9VF7 - chains A and B of the 4 polymer chains in the assembly; structure by X-ray diffraction, 2.40 A resolution.

Chain A (and B):
Molecule: histidine kinase
Organism: Meiothermus ruber DSM 1279
Notes: EC 2.7.13.3; chain B of this document is another copy of the same molecule, construct and numbering; everything in this record applies to it too
Reference sequence: D3PRD8 (D3PRD8_MEIRD); residues 1-142 here = UniProt positions 1-142
Chain sequence (148 residues; each row starts with the number of its first residue):
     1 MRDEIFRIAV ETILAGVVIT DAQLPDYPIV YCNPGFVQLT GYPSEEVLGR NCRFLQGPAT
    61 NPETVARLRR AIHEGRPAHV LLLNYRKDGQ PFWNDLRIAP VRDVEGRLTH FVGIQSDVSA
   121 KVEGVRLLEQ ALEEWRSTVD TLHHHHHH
Disordered / not traced: 1, 143-148 (chain B: 1, 142-148)
Construct notes: expression tag (143-148)
Ligand contacts: FMN (flavin mononucleotide): V18, T20, N51, C52, R53, L55, Q56, V65, L68, R69, I72, L82, N84, N94, L96, I98, F111, V112, G113, Q115

Chain A / chain B interface:
Pairs across the interface (35):
  D3(A) - D3(B)
  E4(A) - R102(B)
  I5(A) - I19(B)  hydrophobic
  I5(A) - V101(B)  hydrophobic
  F6(A) - F6(B)  hydrophobic
  F6(A) - R7(B)
  F6(A) - Y31(B)
  R7(A) - F6(B)
  I8(A) - V101(B)  hydrophobic
  A9(A) - V112(B)  hydrophobic
  V10(A) - F6(B)  hydrophobic
  V10(A) - V10(B)  hydrophobic
  T12(A) - R97(B)  hydrogen bond (backbone-side chain)
  T12(A) - A99(B)
  T12(A) - I114(B)
  I13(A) - I13(B)  hydrophobic
  I13(A) - R97(B)
  I13(A) - I114(B)  hydrophobic
  L14(A) - R97(B)
  I19(A) - R2(B)
  I19(A) - I5(B)  hydrophobic
  V30(A) - R2(B)
  Y31(A) - F6(B)
  R97(A) - T12(B)  hydrogen bond (side chain-backbone)
  R97(A) - L14(B)
  A99(A) - T12(B)
  V101(A) - I8(B)  hydrophobic
  H110(A) - R2(B)
  H110(A) - I5(B)
  V112(A) - A9(B)  hydrophobic
  V112(A) - T12(B)
  I114(A) - T12(B)
  I114(A) - I13(B)  hydrophobic
  L128(A) - L128(B)  hydrophobic
  A131(A) - W135(B)  hydrophobic
Interface residues without a listed pair, chain A (24 interface residues in all): V17, L132
Interface residues without a listed pair, chain B (24 interface residues in all): V17, D103, H110

Summary:
The chain A/chain B interface involves 24 residues from each chain; the contacts include 2 hydrogen bonds. The
hydrogen-bonded pair is T12(A)-R97(B). Chain A binds flavin mononucleotide.
Both chains are histidine kinase (Meiothermus ruber DSM 1279). Entry 9VF7 (Structure of Meiothermus ruber
Mrub_1259 LOV domain with N- and C-terminal alpha helices (MrLOVe)) was determined by X-ray diffraction,
deposited together with 9VF8.
